Entry 8Z9C (electron microscopy, 3.01 A resolution); this record covers chains F and N of the 14 polymer chains in the assembly.

# Chain F
Protein: Protein structure
Amino-acid sequence (200 residues; numbered 1 to 200; the number before each row is that of its first residue):
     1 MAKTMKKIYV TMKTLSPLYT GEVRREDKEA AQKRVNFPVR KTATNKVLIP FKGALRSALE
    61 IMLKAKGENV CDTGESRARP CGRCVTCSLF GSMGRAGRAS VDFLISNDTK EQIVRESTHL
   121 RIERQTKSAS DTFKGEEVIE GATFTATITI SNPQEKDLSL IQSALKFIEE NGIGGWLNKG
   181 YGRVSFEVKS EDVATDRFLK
Not modelled in the structure: 1-2, 197-200
Metal / ion sites: Zn2+: Cys71, Cys84, Cys87

# Chain N
Molecule: 54-nt RNA strand
Sequence (54 nucleotides; each row starts with the number of its first residue; numbers below 1 keep their minus sign (C-16 is residue -16)):
   -16 CAGAAGAACA CCUAAACGCG AAGCGCACCU AAUUUCGAAU CCAGCAUGAG AAGC
Not modelled in the structure: -11 to 1

# How chain F and chain N interact
Pairs across the interface - 14 pairs, chain F then chain N:
  Asn36(F) with A32(N), phosphate contact; G33(N), hydrogen bond to the base
  Phe37(F) with G33(N), base contact; A34(N), base contact
  Thr118(F) with A32(N), hydrogen bond to the base
  Leu120(F) with G31(N), base contact
  Arg121(F) with G33(N), base contact; A34(N), base contact
  Asp131(F) with G33(N), hydrogen bond to the sugar
  Thr132(F) with G31(N), hydrogen bond to the base; A32(N), sugar contact
  Phe133(F) with A32(N), base contact; G33(N), base contact
  Lys134(F) with A32(N), base contact
Also at the interface, not in a pair above, chain F (12 interface residues in all): Gln32, Arg34, Ala129

# In short
Chain F and chain N form an interface of 12 and 4 residues respectively; the contacts include 4 hydrogen
bonds. Polar contacts include Asn36(F)-G33(N), Thr118(F)-A32(N) and Thr132(F)-G31(N). Cys71(F), Cys84(F) and
Cys87(F) coordinate Zn2+.
Here chain F is Protein structure and chain N is a 54-nt RNA strand. Entry 8Z9C (Cryo-EM structure of
NTR-bound type VII CRISPR-Cas complex at substrate-engaged state I) was determined by electron microscopy,
deposited together with 8YHD, 8YHE, 8Z4J, 8Z4L, 8Z99 and 8Z9E.
